Entry 8RB9 (electron microscopy, 3.19 A resolution); this record covers chains A and E of the 7 polymer chains in the assembly.

[Chain A]
Protein: Ion-translocating oxidoreductase complex subunit A
Source organism: Azotobacter vinelandii DJ
Notes: EC 7.-.-.-
UniProt: C1DMA8 (C1DMA8_AZOVD); residues 1-190 here = UniProt positions 1-190
Amino-acid sequence (190 residues; numbered 1 to 190; the number before each row is that of its first residue):
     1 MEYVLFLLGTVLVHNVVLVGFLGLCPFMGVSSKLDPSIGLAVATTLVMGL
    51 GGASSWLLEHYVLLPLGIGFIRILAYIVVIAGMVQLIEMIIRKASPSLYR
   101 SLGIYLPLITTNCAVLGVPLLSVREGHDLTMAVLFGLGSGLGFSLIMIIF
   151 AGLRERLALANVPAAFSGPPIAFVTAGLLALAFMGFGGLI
Disordered / not traced: 1
Metal / ion sites: 2Fe-2S cluster Fe: Cys25, Cys113 (shared with Cys39(E), Cys122(E) of chain E)
Small-molecule neighbours:
  - 2Fe-2S cluster (FES): Gly23, Leu24, Cys25, Pro26, Asn112, Cys113
  - phosphatidylethanolamine (PTY): Pro163, Ala164, Ala165, Phe166

[Chain E]
Protein: Ion-translocating oxidoreductase complex subunit E
Source organism: Azotobacter vinelandii DJ
Notes: EC 7.-.-.-
UniProt: Q9F5Y1 (RNFE_AZOVD); residue numbers follow UniProt; this construct covers 1-238
Amino-acid sequence (238 residues; numbered 1 to 238; the number before each row is that of its first residue):
     1 MSHCGAPSVPEPEKKVPWQYFTSALWQYNVALVQMLALCPTLAVTTTATN
    51 GLGMGLATTLVLVMTNALISSMRHTISPEVRNPVMIGVIAGVVTLTDMAM
   101 NAWMHELYKVLGLFIALIVTNCAVLGRAESFCLRNPVIPSILDGAGMGAG
   151 FTAVLVVIGGIREILGSGTLFSQASSLLGSHFKWMEITVIPDFQGILLAI
   201 LPPGAFIVLGFLLAAKRVIDRKRAERRQQTHGELVVLQ
Disordered / not traced: 1-15, 229-238
Metal / ion sites: 2Fe-2S cluster Fe: Cys39, Cys122 (shared with Cys25(A), Cys113(A) of chain A)
Small-molecule neighbours:
  - 2Fe-2S cluster (FES): Ala37, Leu38, Cys39, Pro40, Thr120, Asn121, Cys122
  - phosphatidylethanolamine (PTY): Ile161, Leu165, Ile190, Ile207, Val208, Phe211, Ala214, Ala215, Val218, Arg221

[Chain A / chain E interface]
Pairs across the interface (51; chain A residue first):
  Leu18(A) - Pro202(E)
  Gly20(A) - Phe114(E)
  Phe21(A) - Cys39(E)
  Phe21(A) - Leu42(E)  hydrophobic
  Phe21(A) - Ala43(E)  hydrophobic
  Phe21(A) - Phe114(E)
  Phe21(A) - Pro202(E)  hydrophobic
  Phe21(A) - Phe206(E)  hydrophobic
  Leu22(A) - Leu117(E)  hydrophobic
  Gly23(A) - Cys39(E)
  Leu24(A) - Cys39(E)
  Leu24(A) - Leu42(E)  hydrophobic
  Cys25(A) - Leu36(E)  hydrophobic
  Cys25(A) - Ala37(E)  hydrogen bond (side chain-backbone)
  Cys25(A) - Leu38(E)
  Cys25(A) - Cys122(E)  hydrophobic
  Phe70(A) - Thr94(E)
  Ile73(A) - Ala116(E)  hydrophobic
  Leu74(A) - Gly87(E)
  Leu74(A) - Ala90(E)  hydrophobic
  Leu74(A) - Gly91(E)
  Ile77(A) - Ile86(E)  hydrophobic
  Ile77(A) - Thr120(E)
  Gln85(A) - Glu79(E)
  Gln85(A) - Pro83(E)
  Thr111(A) - Ile86(E)
  Thr111(A) - Leu125(E)
  Cys113(A) - Thr120(E)  hydrogen bond
  Leu116(A) - Leu117(E)  hydrophobic
  Leu116(A) - Thr120(E)
  Leu120(A) - Leu113(E)  hydrophobic
  Leu121(A) - Leu113(E)  hydrophobic
  Arg124(A) - Leu113(E)
  Ala164(A) - Arg217(E)  hydrogen bond (backbone-side chain)
  Ala165(A) - Ala214(E)
  Phe166(A) - Ala214(E)  hydrophobic
  Ser167(A) - Arg217(E)  hydrogen bond (backbone-side chain)
  Pro169(A) - Arg217(E)
  Pro170(A) - Gly210(E)
  Pro170(A) - Leu213(E)  hydrophobic
  Pro170(A) - Arg217(E)
  Phe173(A) - Leu38(E)  hydrophobic
  Phe173(A) - Phe206(E)
  Phe173(A) - Leu209(E)  hydrophobic
  Phe173(A) - Gly210(E)
  Phe173(A) - Leu213(E)  hydrophobic
  Ala176(A) - Phe206(E)  hydrophobic
  Gly177(A) - Pro203(E)
  Gly177(A) - Phe206(E)
  Leu181(A) - Pro203(E)  hydrophobic
  Met184(A) - Leu201(E)  hydrophobic
Other interface residues (no listed pair), chain A (39 interface residues in all): Val17, Met28, Val78, Ala81, Thr110, Asn112, Gly117, Val174, Leu178, Ala180
Other interface residues (no listed pair), chain E (38 interface residues in all): Met35, Asn82, Met98, Val119, Asn121, Leu198, Ile207, Phe211, Arg221

[In short]
The interface between chain A and chain E involves 39 residues on one side and 38 on the other, with 4
hydrogen bonds. Polar contacts include Cys25(A)-Ala37(E), Cys113(A)-Thr120(E) and Ala164(A)-Arg217(E). 2Fe-2S
cluster and phosphatidylethanolamine are bound between chain A and chain E.
Chain A is Ion-translocating oxidoreductase complex subunit A and chain E is Ion-translocating oxidoreductase
complex subunit E, both from Azotobacter vinelandii DJ; the structure, Cryo-EM structure of the
NADH:ferredoxin oxidoreductase RNF from Azotobacter vinelandii, NADH added, was determined by electron
microscopy together with 8RB8, 8RBM, 8RBQ and 8AHX from the same study.
